8PWH - chains B and E of the 5 polymer chains in the assembly; structure by electron microscopy, 3.17 A resolution.

== Chain B ==
Molecule: Trastuzumab Fab heavy chain
Source organism: Homo sapiens
Notes: antibody fragment or engineered binder
Sequence (220 residues; each row starts with the number of its first residue):
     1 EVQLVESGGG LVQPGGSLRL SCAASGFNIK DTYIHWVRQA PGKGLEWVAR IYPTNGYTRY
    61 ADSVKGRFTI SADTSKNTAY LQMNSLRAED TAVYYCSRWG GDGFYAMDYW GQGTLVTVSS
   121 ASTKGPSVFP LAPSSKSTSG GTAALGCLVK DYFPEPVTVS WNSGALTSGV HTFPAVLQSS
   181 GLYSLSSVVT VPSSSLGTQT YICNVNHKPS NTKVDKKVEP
Cystine bridges: C22-C96, C147-C203

== Chain E ==
Molecule: Receptor tyrosine-protein kinase erbB-2
Source organism: Homo sapiens
Reference sequence: P04626 (ERBB2_HUMAN); residues 1-624 here correspond to UniProt positions 23-646 (UniProt number = residue number + 22)
Sequence (624 residues; each row starts with the number of its first residue):
     1 TQVCTGTDMK LRLPASPETH LDMLRHLYQG CQVVQGNLEL TYLPTNASLS FLQDIQEVQG
    61 YVLIAHNQVR QVPLQRLRIV RGTQLFEDNY ALAVLDNGDP LNNTTPVTGA SPGGLRELQL
   121 RSLTEILKGG VLIQRNPQLC YQDTILWKDI FHKNNQLALT LIDTNRSRAC HPCSPMCKGS
   181 RCWGESSEDC QSLTRTVCAG GCARCKGPLP TDCCHEQCAA GCTGPKHSDC LACLHFNHSG
   241 ICELHCPALV TYNTDTFESM PNPEGRYTFG ASCVTACPYN YLSTDVGSCT LVCPLHNQEV
   301 TAEDGTQRCE KCSKPCARVC YGLGMEHLRE VRAVTSANIQ EFAGCKKIFG SLAFLPESFD
   361 GDPASNTAPL QPEQLQVFET LEEITGYLYI SAWPDSLPDL SVFQNLQVIR GRILHNGAYS
   421 LTLQGLGISW LGLRSLRELG SGLALIHHNT HLCFVHTVPW DQLFRNPHQA LLHTANRPED
   481 ECVGEGLACH QLCARGHCWG PGPTQCVNCS QFLRGQECVE ECRVLQGLPR EYVNARHCLP
   541 CHPECQPQNG SVTCFGPEAD QCVACAHYKD PPFCVARCPS GVKPDLSYMP IWKFPDEEGA
   601 CQPCPINCTH SCVDLDDKGC PAEQ
Cystine bridges: C4-C31, C140-C170, C173-C182, C177-C190, C198-C205, C202-C213, C214-C222, C218-C230, C233-C242, C246-C273, C277-C289, C293-C309, C312-C316, C320-C345, C453-C482, C489-C498, C493-C506, C509-C518, C522-C538, C541-C554, C545-C562, C565-C574, C578-C601, C604-C620, C608-C612
Glycans and other covalent adducts: N-acetylglucosamine (NAG) linked to N46, N165, N237, N508, N549
Swiss-Prot annotation at these positions:
  - modified residue: T160 (Phosphothreonine)
  - glycosylation (N-linked (GlcNAc...) asparagine): N46, N102, N165, N237, N508, N549, N607
From the paper describing this entry:
  - conformationally variable residues (loop rearrangement): G581 to P590

== Chain B / chain E interface ==
Residue-residue contacts - 15 pairs, chain B then chain E:
  F27(B) - D585(E)
  Y33(B) - F573(E)
  R50(B) - E558(E)  salt bridge
  R50(B) - D560(E)  salt bridge
  Y57(B) - E558(E)
  R59(B) - E558(E)
  R59(B) - D560(E)  salt bridge
  R59(B) - Q561(E)
  R98(B) - D585(E)  salt bridge
  W99(B) - F573(E)  hydrophobic
  D102(B) - V582(E)
  G103(B) - K593(E)  hydrogen bond (backbone-side chain)
  Y105(B) - D570(E)
  Y105(B) - P571(E)
  Y105(B) - F573(E)  hydrophobic
Other interface residues (no listed pair), chain B (12 interface residues in all): V2, T58
Other interface residues (no listed pair), chain E (12 interface residues in all): P557, P572, P579
Interface features reported in the paper:
  - pairs named by the authors: R98(B)-D585(E)
  - epitope / paratope residues, chain B: Y33(B), R50(B), Y57(B), R59(B), R98(B), W99(B), Y105(B)
  - epitope / paratope residues, chain E: P557(E), D560(E), Q561(E), D570(E), P572(E), F573(E), G581(E), D585(E), K593(E)

== In short ==
The chain B/chain E interface involves 12 residues from each chain; the contacts include 1 hydrogen bond and 4
salt bridges. Among the polar pairs are R50(B)-E558(E), R50(B)-D560(E) and R59(B)-D560(E). The paper describes
a contact between R98(B) and D585(E). From the paper: epitope/paratope residues Y33(B), R50(B) and P557(E)
among others; conformational variability at G581(E).
Chain B is Trastuzumab Fab heavy chain and chain E is Receptor tyrosine-protein kinase erbB-2, both from Homo
sapiens; the structure, Atomic structure and conformational variability of the HER2-Trastuzumab-Pertuzumab
complex, was determined by electron microscopy, deposited together with 8Q6J.
